Entry 6PUW (electron microscopy, 2.90 A resolution); this record covers chains A and C of the 6 polymer chains in the assembly.

== Chain A (and C) ==
Molecule: Chimeric Sso7d and HIV-1 integrase
Source organism: Saccharolobus solfataricus (strain ATCC 35092 / DSM 1617 / JCM 11322 / P2)
Notes: chain C of this document is another copy of the same molecule, construct and numbering; everything in this record applies to it too
UniProtKB: chimeric construct of P39476, Q76353: residues -74 to -11 from P39476 (DN7D_SACS2) positions 1-64 (UniProt number = residue number + 75); residues 1-288 from Q76353 positions 1-288 (same numbers)
Chain sequence (383 residues; row label = number of the first residue in the row; numbers below 1 keep their minus sign (Met-94 is residue -94)):
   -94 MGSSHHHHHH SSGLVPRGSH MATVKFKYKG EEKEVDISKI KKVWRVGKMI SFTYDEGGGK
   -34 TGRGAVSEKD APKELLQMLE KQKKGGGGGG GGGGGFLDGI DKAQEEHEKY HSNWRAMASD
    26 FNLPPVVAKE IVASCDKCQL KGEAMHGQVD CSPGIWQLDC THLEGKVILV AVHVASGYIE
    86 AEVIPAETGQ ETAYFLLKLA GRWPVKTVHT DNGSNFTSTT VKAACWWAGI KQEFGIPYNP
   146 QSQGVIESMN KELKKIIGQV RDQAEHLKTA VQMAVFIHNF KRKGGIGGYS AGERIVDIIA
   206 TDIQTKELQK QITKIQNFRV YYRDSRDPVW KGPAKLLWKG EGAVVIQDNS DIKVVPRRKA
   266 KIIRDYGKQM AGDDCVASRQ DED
Unresolved in the structure: -94 to 0, 226-236, 253-256, 261-264, 269-288 (chain C: -94 to 211, 277-288)
Construct notes: expression tag (-94 to -75); linker (-10 to 0)
Metal / ion sites: Zn2+: His12, His16, Cys40, Cys43; Mg2+ site 1: Asp64, Asp116 (together with Bictegravir); Mg2+ site 2: Asp64, Glu152 (together with Bictegravir)
Small-molecule neighbours:
  - Bictegravir (KLQ): Asp64, Cys65, Asp116, Asn117, Gly118, Tyr143, Pro145, Gln146, Glu152
  - Bictegravir: Asp64, Cys65, Asp116, Asn117, Gly118, Tyr143, Pro145, Gln146, Glu152, Asn155
UniProt features mapped onto this chain:
  - modified residue (N6-methyllysine): Lys-70, Lys-68, Lys-14, Lys-12, Lys-11

== How chain A and chain C interact ==
Contacting residue pairs (58):
  Glu48(A) - Arg231(C)  salt bridge
  Met50(A) - Arg231(C)
  Gln53(A) - Arg228(C)
  Gln53(A) - Asp229(C)  hydrogen bond (side chain-backbone)
  Gln53(A) - Ser230(C)
  Gln53(A) - Asp232(C)  hydrogen bond (side chain-backbone)
  Gln53(A) - Lys264(C)  hydrogen bond
  Asp55(A) - Arg263(C)
  Cys56(A) - Trp235(C)  hydrophobic
  Cys56(A) - Arg263(C)  hydrogen bond (side chain-backbone)
  Cys56(A) - Ala265(C)
  Ser57(A) - Arg263(C)
  Pro58(A) - Arg262(C)
  Ile191(A) - Tyr226(C)  hydrogen bond (backbone-side chain)
  Ile191(A) - Lys266(C)
  Ile191(A) - Ile268(C)
  Gly192(A) - Asp270(C)
  Tyr194(A) - Arg269(C)  hydrogen bond (side chain-backbone)
  Tyr194(A) - Asp270(C)  hydrogen bond
  Tyr194(A) - Tyr271(C)  hydrogen bond (side chain-backbone)
  Asp202(A) - Ile268(C)
  Asp202(A) - Arg269(C)  hydrogen bond (side chain-backbone)
  Asp202(A) - Asp270(C)
  Asp202(A) - Tyr271(C)
  Ile203(A) - Ile267(C)
  Ile203(A) - Ile268(C)  hydrophobic
  Ala205(A) - Tyr271(C)
  Thr206(A) - Phe223(C)
  Thr206(A) - Ile267(C)
  Thr206(A) - Ile268(C)
  Thr206(A) - Arg269(C)  hydrogen bond (side chain-backbone)
  Asp207(A) - Arg262(C)  salt bridge
  Gln209(A) - Phe223(C)
  Thr210(A) - Phe223(C)
  Thr210(A) - Leu241(C)
  Thr210(A) - Lys244(C)
  Lys211(A) - Lys244(C)
  Lys211(A) - Glu246(C)  salt bridge
  Leu213(A) - Gln216(C)
  Leu213(A) - Lys219(C)
  Leu213(A) - Phe223(C)  hydrophobic
  Gln214(A) - Ile220(C)
  Gln214(A) - Trp243(C)  hydrogen bond
  Gln214(A) - Lys244(C)
  Gln216(A) - Gln216(C)
  Ile217(A) - Gln216(C)
  Ile217(A) - Ile217(C)  hydrophobic
  Ile217(A) - Ile220(C)  hydrophobic
  Ile220(A) - Leu213(C)  hydrophobic
  Gln221(A) - Leu213(C)
  Gln221(A) - Ile217(C)
  Leu242(A) - Trp243(C)  hydrophobic
  Trp243(A) - Gln221(C)
  Trp243(A) - Leu242(C)  hydrophobic
  Trp243(A) - Ile257(C)  hydrophobic
  Ile257(A) - Val259(C)  hydrophobic
  Val259(A) - Ile257(C)  hydrophobic
  Val259(A) - Val259(C)  hydrophobic
Other interface residues (no listed pair), chain A (34 interface residues in all): Val54, Val79, Ala80, Ala248, Val250, Gln252
Other interface residues (no listed pair), chain C (35 interface residues in all): Pro233, Ala248, Val250, Gly272

== In short ==
The interface between chain A and chain C involves 34 residues on one side and 35 on the other; the contacts
include 11 hydrogen bonds and 3 salt bridges. Among the polar pairs are Glu48(A)-Arg231(C),
Asp207(A)-Arg262(C) and Lys211(A)-Glu246(C). Chain A binds Bictegravir.
Both chains are Chimeric Sso7d and HIV-1 integrase (Saccharolobus solfataricus (strain ATCC 35092 / DSM 1617 /
JCM 11322 / P2)). Entry 6PUW (Structure of HIV cleaved synaptic complex (CSC) intasome bound with magnesium
and Bictegravir (BIC)) was determined by electron microscopy together with 6PUT, 6PUY, 6PUZ and 6V3K from the
same study.
